6GTX - chain A; structure by X-ray diffraction, 2.50 A resolution.

# Chain A
Name: Type 1 fimbrin D-mannose specific adhesin
From: Escherichia coli (strain K12)
UniProt: P08191 (FIMH_ECOLI); residues 1-158 here correspond to UniProt positions 22-179 (UniProt number = residue number + 21)
Sequence (158 residues; numbered 1 to 158; the number before each row is that of its first residue):
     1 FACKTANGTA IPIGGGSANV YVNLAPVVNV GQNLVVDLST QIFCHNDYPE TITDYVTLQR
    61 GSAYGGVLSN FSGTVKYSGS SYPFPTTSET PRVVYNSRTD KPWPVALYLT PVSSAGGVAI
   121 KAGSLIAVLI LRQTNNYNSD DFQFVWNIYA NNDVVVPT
Disulfide bonds: Cys3-Cys44

# Summary
Chain A is Type 1 fimbrin D-mannose specific adhesin (Escherichia coli (strain K12)); the structure, Crystal
structure of the FimH lectin domain from E.coli K12 in complex with the dimannoside Man(alpha1-2)Man, was
determined by X-ray diffraction together with 6GTV, 6GTW, 6GTY, 6GTZ and 6GU0 from the same study.
